9IAW - chain A; structure by X-ray diffraction, 1.00 A resolution.

# Chain A
Protein: GTPase KRas
From: Homo sapiens
Notes: EC 3.6.5.2
UniProtKB: P01116 (RASK_HUMAN); numbering as in UniProt (aligned over 1-164)
Chain sequence (170 residues; each row starts with the number of its first residue; numbering starts at 0):
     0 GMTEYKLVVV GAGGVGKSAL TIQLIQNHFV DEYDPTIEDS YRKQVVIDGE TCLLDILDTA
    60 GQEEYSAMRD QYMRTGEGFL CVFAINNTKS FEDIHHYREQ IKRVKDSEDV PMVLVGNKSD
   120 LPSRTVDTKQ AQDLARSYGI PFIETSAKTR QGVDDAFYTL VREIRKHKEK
Not modelled in the structure: 168-169
Sequence notes: expression tag (0, 165-169); engineered mutation S118 (Cys in P01116), G151 (Arg in P01116), D153 (Glu in P01116)
Metal / ion sites: Mg2+: S17 (together with GDP)
Residues lining bound ligands:
  - A1I1R ((4S)-2-azanyl-4-methyl-4-[3-[2-[(2S)-2-methylpiperazin-1-yl]pyrimidin-4-yl]-1,2,4-oxadiazol-5-yl]-6,7-dihydro-5H-1-benzothiophene-3-carbonitrile): V9, G60, Q61, E62, E63, Y64, R68, D69, M72, F78, D92, H95, Y96, Q99, I100, R102, V103
  - GDP (guanosine-5'-diphosphate): A11, G12, G13, V14, G15, K16, S17, A18, F28, D30, Y32, N116, K117, D119, L120, S145, A146, K147
Curated features (UniProtKB/Swiss-Prot):
  - motif: Y32 to Y40 (Effector region)
  - binding site (GTP): G10 to A18, V29 to T35, A59, G60, N116, K117, D119
  - modified residue: M1 (N-acetylmethionine), T2 (N-acetylthreonine), K104 (N6-acetyllysine)
  - glycosylation: T35 (Microbial infection: O-linked (Glc) threonine)
  - natural variant: K5 (K5E: In NS3; K5N: In GASC), G10 (G10GG: In AML), G12 (G12A: In colorectal cancer samples; G12C: In lung carcinoma; G12D: In GASC, JMML and SFM; G12R: In lung cancer and bladder cancer; G12S: In GASC and JMML; G12V: In GASC), G13 (G13D: In GASC, JMML and OES; G13R: In pylocytic astrocytoma), V14 (V14I: In NS3), L19 (L19F: In OES), Q22 (Q22E: In CFC2; Q22R: In NS3), P34 (P34L: In NS3; P34Q: In NS3; P34R: In CFC2), I36 (I36M: In NS3), T58 (T58I: In NS3), A59 (A59T: In GASC), G60 (G60R: In CFC2; G60S: In NS3), 5 further natural variant entries in UniProt
  - mutagenesis: D38 (D38A: Decreased interaction with MAPKAP1/SIN1), Y40 (Y40A: Decreased interaction with MAPKAP1/SIN1), Q61 (Q61L: Promotes GTP binding)

# Summary
Ligands of chain A: GDP and compound A1I1R. UniProt lists 21 GTP-binding residues and 3 mutagenesis sites.
Chain A is GTPase KRas (Homo sapiens); the structure, Structure of 5 in complex with GDP-KRAS, was determined
by X-ray diffraction (same publication as 9IAP, 9IAY, 9IB4 and 9IB5).
